PDB entry 7BKD | electron microscopy, 3.00 A resolution | chains A and c of the 9 polymer chains in the assembly

# Chain A
Name: CoB--CoM heterodisulfide reductase iron-sulfur subunit A
From: Methanospirillum hungatei JF-1
Notes: EC 1.8.-.-
UniProt: Q2FKZ1 (Q2FKZ1_METHJ); numbering as in UniProt (aligned over 1-671)
Amino-acid sequence (671 residues; each row starts with the number of its first residue):
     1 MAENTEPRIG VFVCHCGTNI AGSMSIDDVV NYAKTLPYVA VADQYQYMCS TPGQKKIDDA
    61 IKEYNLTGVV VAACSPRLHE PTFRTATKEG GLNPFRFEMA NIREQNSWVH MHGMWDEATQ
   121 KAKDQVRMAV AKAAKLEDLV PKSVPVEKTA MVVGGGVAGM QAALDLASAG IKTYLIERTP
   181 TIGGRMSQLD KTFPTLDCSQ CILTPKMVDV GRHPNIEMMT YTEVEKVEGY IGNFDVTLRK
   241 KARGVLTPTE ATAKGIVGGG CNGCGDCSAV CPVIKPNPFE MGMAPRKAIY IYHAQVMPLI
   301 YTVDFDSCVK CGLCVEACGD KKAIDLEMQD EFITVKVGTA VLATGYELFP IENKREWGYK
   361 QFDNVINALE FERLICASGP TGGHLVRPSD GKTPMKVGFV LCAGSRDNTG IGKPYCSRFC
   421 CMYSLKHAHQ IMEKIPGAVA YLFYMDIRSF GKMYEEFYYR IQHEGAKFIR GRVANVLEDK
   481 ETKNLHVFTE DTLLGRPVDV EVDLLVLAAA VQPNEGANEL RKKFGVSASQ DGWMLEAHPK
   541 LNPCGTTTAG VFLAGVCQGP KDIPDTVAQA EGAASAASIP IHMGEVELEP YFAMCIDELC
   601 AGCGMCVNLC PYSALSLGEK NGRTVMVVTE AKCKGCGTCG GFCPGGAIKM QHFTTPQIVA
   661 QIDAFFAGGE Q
Not modelled in the structure: 1-4, 669-671
Cystine bridges: C198-C201
Metal / ion sites: 4Fe-4S cluster Fe site 1: C14, C16, C49, C74; 4Fe-4S cluster Fe site 2: C261, C264, C267, C318; 4Fe-4S cluster Fe site 3: C271, C308, C311, C314; 4Fe-4S cluster Fe site 4: C402, C416, C420, C421; 4Fe-4S cluster Fe site 5: C600, C603, C606, C643; 4Fe-4S cluster Fe site 6: C610, C633, C636, C639
Small-molecule neighbours:
  - FAD (flavin-adenine dinucleotide): V153, G154, G155, G156, V157, A158, I176, E177, R178, T179, I182, G184, R185, M186, L189, K191, T192, F193, T222, A343, T344, G345, Y346, A368, L369, E372, F419, Y423, K426, H427, N514, L520, G555, V556, K561, D562, I563, P564, T566
  - 4Fe-4S cluster (SF4), molecule 1: C14, C16, I20, Q46, Y47, M48, C49, A73, C74, H79, F83, R103
  - 4Fe-4S cluster (SF4), molecule 2: V245, C261, N262, G263, C264, G265, D266, C267, I289, Y301, A317, C318, K321, A323, I324
  - 4Fe-4S cluster (SF4), molecule 3: C271, P272, V273, A288, I289, V303, C308, V309, K310, C311, G312, L313, C314, L326
  - 4Fe-4S cluster (SF4), molecule 4: L401, C402, S405, R406, C416, S417, R418, F419, C420, C421, D446, R448
  - 4Fe-4S cluster (SF4), molecule 5: A593, C610, P611, Y612, A614, L615, V628, K632, C633, K634, G635, C636, G637, T638, C639, M650
  - 4Fe-4S cluster (SF4), molecule 6: C595, C600, A601, G602, C603, G604, C606, L617, M626, F642, C643, A647, I648

# Chain c
Name: CoB--CoM heterodisulfide reductase subunit C
From: Methanospirillum hungatei JF-1
UniProt: Q2FKZ3 (Q2FKZ3_METHJ); numbering as in UniProt (aligned over 1-191)
Amino-acid sequence (191 residues; numbered 1 to 191; the number before each row is that of its first residue):
     1 MAAKSYNIPE LDKKLADRRY HLSDTNPEFT QKILKTSRTI ANMCYQCGTC TGSCPSAPRS
    61 SYRIRLFMRR CVLGLENEAL TDPDLWLCTT CYSCTDRCPR DIAPTDVIMA MRNLAFKRDI
   121 VPKNFLQTVQ LIYNSGHGVP NNDVNRAART KLGLPADPPT THSYPEFVKG IQKIIDHYEL
   181 KENADRILKG D
Not modelled in the structure: 1, 191
Metal / ion sites: 4Fe-4S cluster Fe site 1: C44, C47, C50, C98; 4Fe-4S cluster Fe site 2: C54, C88, C91, C94
Small-molecule neighbours:
  - 4Fe-4S cluster (SF4), molecule 1: C44, Y45, Q46, C47, G48, T49, C50, R65, M68, C98, P99, R100, I102, P104
  - 4Fe-4S cluster (SF4), molecule 2: S53, C54, P55, S56, Y62, I64, C88, T89, T90, C91, Y92, S93, C94, T105

# How chain A and chain c interact
Residue-residue contacts - 34 pairs, chain A then chain c:
  E356(A) - R97(c)
  R406(A) - Y45(c)
  D407(A) - P99(c)
  N408(A) - P99(c)  hydrogen bond (backbone-backbone)
  N408(A) - R100(c)  hydrogen bond
  N408(A) - D101(c)
  T409(A) - C98(c)
  T409(A) - P99(c)
  T409(A) - D101(c)
  M445(A) - Y45(c)  hydrophobic
  M445(A) - C47(c)  hydrophobic
  R470(A) - Y45(c)
  R470(A) - Q46(c)  hydrogen bond (side chain-backbone)
  G471(A) - C47(c)
  R472(A) - C47(c)  hydrogen bond (backbone-backbone)
  R472(A) - T49(c)  hydrogen bond
  R472(A) - R97(c)
  R472(A) - P99(c)
  A474(A) - T49(c)
  A474(A) - G52(c)
  A474(A) - S53(c)
  A474(A) - R97(c)
  N475(A) - R97(c)
  T489(A) - G52(c)
  E490(A) - G48(c)
  E490(A) - T51(c)
  E490(A) - G52(c)
  E490(A) - R65(c)  salt bridge
  T492(A) - C47(c)
  T492(A) - G48(c)
  T492(A) - R65(c)  hydrogen bond (backbone-side chain)
  G495(A) - R63(c)  hydrogen bond (backbone-side chain)
  P497(A) - A57(c)  hydrophobic
  P497(A) - R63(c)
Other interface residues (no listed pair), chain A (19 interface residues in all): V473, F488, R496
Other interface residues (no listed pair), chain c (17 interface residues in all): P58

# Overview
The interface between chain A and chain c involves 19 residues on one side and 17 on the other; the contacts
include 7 hydrogen bonds and 1 salt bridge. Among the polar pairs are E490(A)-R65(c), N408(A)-R100(c) and
R470(A)-Q46(c).
Chain A is CoB--CoM heterodisulfide reductase iron-sulfur subunit A and chain c is CoB--CoM heterodisulfide
reductase subunit C, both from Methanospirillum hungatei JF-1; the structure, Formate dehydrogenase -
heterodisulfide reductase - formylmethanofuran dehydrogenase complex from Methanospirillum hungatei
(heterodislfide reductase core and ..., was determined by electron microscopy, deposited together with 7BKB,
7BKC and 7BKE.
